7A7D - chains A and B of the 14 polymer chains in the assembly; structure by electron microscopy, 26.00 A resolution (very low resolution: no residue pairs are listed; an interface is given only as per-side residue counts).

[Chain A]
Name: Desmoglein-2
Organism: Homo sapiens
UniProt: Q14126 (DSG2_HUMAN); residues 1-554 here correspond to UniProt positions 50-603 (UniProt number = residue number + 49)
Chain sequence (554 residues; row label = number of the first residue in the row):
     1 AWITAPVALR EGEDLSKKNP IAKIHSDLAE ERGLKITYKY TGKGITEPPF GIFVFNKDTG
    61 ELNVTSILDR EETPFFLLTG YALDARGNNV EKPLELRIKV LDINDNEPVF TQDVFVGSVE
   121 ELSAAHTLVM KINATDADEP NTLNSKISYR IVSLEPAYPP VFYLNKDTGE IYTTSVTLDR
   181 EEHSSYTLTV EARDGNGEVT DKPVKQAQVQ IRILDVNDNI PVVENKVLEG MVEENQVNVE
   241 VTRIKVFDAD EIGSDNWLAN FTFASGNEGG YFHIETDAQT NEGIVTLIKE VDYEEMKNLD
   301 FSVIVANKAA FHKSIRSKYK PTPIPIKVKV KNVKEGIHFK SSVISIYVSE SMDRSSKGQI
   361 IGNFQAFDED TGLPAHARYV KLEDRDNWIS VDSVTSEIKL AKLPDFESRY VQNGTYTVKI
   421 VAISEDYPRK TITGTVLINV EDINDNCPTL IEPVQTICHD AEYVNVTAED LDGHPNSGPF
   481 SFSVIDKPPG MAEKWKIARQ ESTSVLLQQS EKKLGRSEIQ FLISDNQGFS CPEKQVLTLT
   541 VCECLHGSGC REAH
Sequence notes: conflict His554 (Gln603 in Q14126)
Cystine bridges: Cys447-Cys531, Cys458-Cys544, Cys542-Cys550

[Chain B]
Name: Desmoglein-2
Organism: Homo sapiens
UniProt: Q14126 (DSG2_HUMAN); residues 1699-2252 here correspond to UniProt positions 50-603 (UniProt number = residue number - 1649)
Chain sequence (554 residues; each row starts with the number of its first residue):
  1699 AWITAPVALR EGEDLSKKNP IAKIHSDLAE ERGLKITYKY TGKGITEPPF GIFVFNKDTG
  1759 ELNVTSILDR EETPFFLLTG YALDARGNNV EKPLELRIKV LDINDNEPVF TQDVFVGSVE
  1819 ELSAAHTLVM KINATDADEP NTLNSKISYR IVSLEPAYPP VFYLNKDTGE IYTTSVTLDR
  1879 EEHSSYTLTV EARDGNGEVT DKPVKQAQVQ IRILDVNDNI PVVENKVLEG MVEENQVNVE
  1939 VTRIKVFDAD EIGSDNWLAN FTFASGNEGG YFHIETDAQT NEGIVTLIKE VDYEEMKNLD
  1999 FSVIVANKAA FHKSIRSKYK PTPIPIKVKV KNVKEGIHFK SSVISIYVSE SMDRSSKGQI
  2059 IGNFQAFDED TGLPAHARYV KLEDRDNWIS VDSVTSEIKL AKLPDFESRY VQNGTYTVKI
  2119 VAISEDYPRK TITGTVLINV EDINDNCPTL IEPVQTICHD AEYVNVTAED LDGHPNSGPF
  2179 SFSVIDKPPG MAEKWKIARQ ESTSVLLQQS EKKLGRSEIQ FLISDNQGFS CPEKQVLTLT
  2239 VCECLHGSGC REAH
Sequence notes: conflict His2252 (Gln603 in Q14126)
Cystine bridges: Cys2145-Cys2229, Cys2156-Cys2242, Cys2240-Cys2248

[Interface between chain A and chain B]
At this resolution (26 A) residue pairs are not listed: 8 residues of chain A and 11 of chain B lie at the interface.

[Overview]
The interface between chain A and chain B involves 8 residues on one side and 11 on the other.
Both chains are Desmoglein-2 (Homo sapiens). Entry 7A7D (Cadherin fit into cryo-ET map) was determined by
electron microscopy.
